PDB entry 8GWA | electron microscopy, 2.90 A resolution | chains B and a of the 14 polymer chains in the assembly

Chain B:
Molecule: Photosystem P840 reaction center iron-sulfur protein
Organism: Chlorobaculum tepidum TLS
Reference sequence: Q8KAY1 (Q8KAY1_CHLTE); numbering as in UniProt (aligned over 1-230)
Amino-acid sequence (230 residues; each row starts with the number of its first residue):
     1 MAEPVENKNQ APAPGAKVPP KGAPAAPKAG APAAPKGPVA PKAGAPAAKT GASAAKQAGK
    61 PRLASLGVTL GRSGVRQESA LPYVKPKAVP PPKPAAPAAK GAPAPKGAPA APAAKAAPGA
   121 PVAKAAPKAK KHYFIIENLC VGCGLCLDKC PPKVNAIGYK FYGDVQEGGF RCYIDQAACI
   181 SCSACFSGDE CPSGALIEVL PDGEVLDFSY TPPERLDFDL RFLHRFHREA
Unresolved in the structure: 1-128
Ion coordination: 4Fe-4S cluster Fe site 1: C140, C143, C146, C191; 4Fe-4S cluster Fe site 2: C150, C179, C182, C185
Ligand contacts:
  - bacteriochlorophyll a (BCL): F222, F226, H227
  - 4Fe-4S cluster (SF4), molecule 1: Y133, K149, C150, P151, V154, A156, I157, I174, C179, I180, S181, C182, S183, A184, C185
  - 4Fe-4S cluster (SF4), molecule 2: I135, C140, V141, G142, C143, G144, L145, C146, C172, C191, P192, S193, A195, L196

Chain a:
Molecule: Photosystem P840 reaction center, large subunit
Organism: Chlorobaculum tepidum TLS
Reference sequence: Q8KAY0 (Q8KAY0_CHLTE); residue numbers follow UniProt; this construct covers 1-731
Amino-acid sequence (731 residues; each row starts with the number of its first residue):
     1 MAEQVKPAGV KPKGTVPPPK GNAPAPKANG APGGASVIKE QDAAKMRRFL FQRTETRSTK
    61 WYQIFDTEKL DDEQVVGGHL ALLGVLGFIM GIYYISGIQV FPWGAPGFHD NWFYLTIKPR
   121 MVSLGIDTYS TKTADLEAAG ARLLGWAAFH FLVGSVLIFG GWRHWTHNLT NPFTGRCGNF
   181 RDFRFLGKFG DVVFNGTSAK SYKEALGPHA VYMSLLFLGW GIVMWAILGF APIPDFQTIN
   241 SETFMSFVFA VIFFALGIYW WNNPPNAAIH LNDDMKAAFS VHLTAIGYIN IALGCIAFVA
   301 FQQPSFAPYY KELDKLVFYL YGEPFNRVSF NFVEQGGKVI SGAKEFADFP AYAILPKSGE
   361 AFGMARVVTN LIVFNHIICG VLYVFAGVYH GGQYLLKIQL NGMYNQIKSI WITKGRDQEV
   421 QVKILGTVMA LCFATMLSVY AVIVWNTICE LNIFGTNITM SFYWLKPLPI FQWMFADPSI
   481 NDWVMAHVIT AGSLFSLIAL VRIAFFAHTS PLWDDLGLKK NSYSFPCLGP VYGGTCGVSI
   541 QDQLWFAMLW GIKGLSAVCW YIDGAWIASM MYGVPAADAK AWDSIAHLHH HYTSGIFYYF
   601 WTETVTIFSS SHLSTILMIG HLVWFISFAV WFEDRGSRLE GADIQTRTIR WLGKKFLNRD
   661 VNFRFPVLTI SDSKLAGTFL YFGGTFMLVF LFLANGFYQT NSPLPPPVSH AAVSGQQMLA
   721 QLVDTLMKMI A
Unresolved in the structure: 1-46, 709-731
Ion coordination: bacteriochlorophyll a Mg (9 sites), coordinated by H79, H209, E242, H282, N375, H376, H390, H487, H612; 4Fe-4S cluster Fe: C527, C536 (shared with 2 residues of chain A); Chlorophyll A ester Mg near K553 (its only coordinating residue here); Ca2+: D563, E603, F692, G696; Bacteriochlorophyll A isomer Mg near H621 (its only coordinating residue here)
Ligand contacts:
  - bacteriochlorophyll a (BCL), molecule 1: Y62, Q63, I64, F65, D66, T67, K276, F279, L283, L382, Y383, A386, Y389, H390, Q393, Y523, Q541, L544, W545, M548, L675, F679
  - bacteriochlorophyll a (BCL), molecule 2: F65, T67, L70, V75, G78, H79, L82, W165, M275, A278, F279, H282, L283, I286
  - bacteriochlorophyll a (BCL), molecule 3: D72, V75, V76, H79, L80, L83, F149, V153, L157, F180, F183, F185, F194, S198, A199, K200, S201, Y202, A205, P208, H209, Y212, M213, L216
  - bacteriochlorophyll a (BCL), molecule 4: L80, V156, L157, F159, G160, R163, H164, N168, L169, T170, N171, P172, R176, G178, N179, F180, F183, Y212
  - bacteriochlorophyll a (BCL), molecule 5: L86, M90, T116, I117, R120, I286, N290, L293, Y310, I372, N375, H376, C379, Y383
  - bacteriochlorophyll a (BCL), molecule 6: I89, Y93, W112, F113, T116, I117, L371, I372, F374, N375, I378, C379, L382, F679, F682, G683, F686, M687, V689, F690, L693
  - bacteriochlorophyll a (BCL), molecule 7: D110, N111, W112, F113, L320, Y321, G322, H612, T615, I616, I619, M687, F690
  - bacteriochlorophyll a (BCL), molecule 8: P119, R120, S123, F217, W220, F236, Q237, T238, I239, S241, E242, M245, S246, F249, F301, S305, F306, Y309, Y310
  - bacteriochlorophyll a (BCL), molecule 9: Y202, K203, A205, L206, G207, H209, M213, P265, A267, H270, L271, A278, V281, H282, A285, I286, W411
  - bacteriochlorophyll a (BCL), molecule 10: I269, H270, A277, S280, V281, T284, A285, Y288, V384, V388, G391, G392, Y394, L395, S409, I410, W411, I412, K414, G415, I424, L497, L500, A504, F505
  - bacteriochlorophyll a (BCL), molecule 11: L431, A434, T435, S438, K466, P467, L468, F471, M474, F475, D482, W483, A486, H487, T490
  - bacteriochlorophyll a / cardiolipin: L83, L86, G87, M90, Y94, I117, R120, M121, L124, I126, W146, F149, H150, V153, G154, L157, L206, M213, L216, F217, W220, V223, E242, F249, F253, L256, Y259, W260, P265, N266, A267, I289, L293, S409, I410, W411
  - F26 (2-[(1E,3E,5E,7E,9E,11E,13E,15E,17E,19E)-3,7,12,16,20,24-hexamethylpentacosa-1,3,5,7,9,11,13,15,17,19,23-undecaenyl]-1,3,4-trimethyl-benzene): H79, L82, L83, L86, F113, Y202, H209, M213, H282
  - F39 ([(2R,3S,4S,5R,6R)-6-[(10E,12E,14E)-2,6,10,14,19,23-hexamethyl-25-(2,3,6-trimethylphenyl)pentacosa-6,8,10,12,14,16,18,20,22,24-decaen-2-yl]oxy-3,4,5-tris(oxidanyl)oxan-2-yl]methyl dodecanoate), molecule 1: F236, Q237, Y288, I291, A292, L293, G294, C295, I296, A297, V299, A300, F301, Q303, S305, F306, I372, H376, W411, L497, V501, A504, F505
  - F39, molecule 2: F433, A434, L437, L468, F471
  - F39, molecule 3: F663, F665, P666
  - Chlorophyll A ester (G2O), molecule 1: M429, C432, F433, M436, L437, Y440, F495, I498, R502, F546, L549, W550
  - Chlorophyll A ester (G2O), molecule 2: M436, L437, Y440, A441, V444, I448, F454, F495, L549, W550, K553, M570, I596, F597, F600, W624, Y681
  - Chlorophyll A ester (G2O), molecule 3: T615, M618, I619, H621, L622, W624, F625, F628
  - Chlorophyll A ester (G2O), molecule 4: L622, F625, I626, F628, A629, F632, D634, S637, R638, G641, A642, Q645
  - Bacteriochlorophyll A isomer (GS0), molecule 1: M436, Y440, I443, V488, A491, G492, I552, K553, G554, S556, A557, W560, I567, I596, F600, T604, I607, F608, L617, G620, H621, W624, Y681, G684, T685, L688, V689, F692
  - Bacteriochlorophyll A isomer (GS0), molecule 2: F597, F600, W601, W624
  - 4Fe-4S cluster (SF4): C527, G529, P530, T535, C536, E633, I670

How chain B and chain a interact:
Contacting residue pairs (30):
  G142(B) with L528(a)
  C143(B) with P530(a); V531(a), hydrogen bond (backbone-backbone)
  G144(B) with V531(a)
  L145(B) with P530(a), hydrophobic
  L147(B) with V531(a), hydrophobic; Y532(a)
  D148(B) with P530(a); V531(a); Y532(a), hydrogen bond (side chain-backbone); G533(a)
  Y159(B) with L518(a), hydrophobic; L528(a), hydrogen bond (side chain-backbone); V531(a)
  F161(B) with L518(a), hydrophobic; K519(a); N521(a); L528(a), hydrophobic
  Y162(B) with T54(a)
  G163(B) with T54(a); N521(a)
  D164(B) with T56(a)
  V165(B) with F525(a), hydrophobic; C527(a); L528(a), hydrophobic
  Q166(B) with P526(a); T669(a), hydrogen bond; I670(a); S671(a), hydrogen bond
  F170(B) with L528(a)
Other interface residues (no listed pair), chain a (19 interface residues in all): R53, G517, G529

Summary:
14 residues of chain B and 19 residues of chain a are in contact, with 5 hydrogen bonds. Polar pairs include
D148(B)-Y532(a), Y159(B)-L528(a) and Q166(B)-T669(a). Ligands of chain B: 4Fe-4S cluster and
bacteriochlorophyll a.
Chain B is Photosystem P840 reaction center iron-sulfur protein and chain a is Photosystem P840 reaction
center, large subunit, both from Chlorobaculum tepidum TLS; the structure, Structure of the intact
photosynthetic light-harvesting antenna-reaction center complex from a green sulfur bacterium, was determined
by electron microscopy.
